PDB entry 3U60 | X-ray diffraction, 3.34 A resolution | chains C and I of the 10 polymer chains in the assembly

Chain C:
Name: DNA polymerase accessory protein 44
Source organism: Enterobacteria phage T4
UniProt: P04526 (DPA44_BPT4); residue numbers follow UniProt; this construct covers 1-319
Chain sequence (324 residues; row label = number of the first residue in the row; numbers below 1 keep their minus sign (Gly-4 is residue -4)):
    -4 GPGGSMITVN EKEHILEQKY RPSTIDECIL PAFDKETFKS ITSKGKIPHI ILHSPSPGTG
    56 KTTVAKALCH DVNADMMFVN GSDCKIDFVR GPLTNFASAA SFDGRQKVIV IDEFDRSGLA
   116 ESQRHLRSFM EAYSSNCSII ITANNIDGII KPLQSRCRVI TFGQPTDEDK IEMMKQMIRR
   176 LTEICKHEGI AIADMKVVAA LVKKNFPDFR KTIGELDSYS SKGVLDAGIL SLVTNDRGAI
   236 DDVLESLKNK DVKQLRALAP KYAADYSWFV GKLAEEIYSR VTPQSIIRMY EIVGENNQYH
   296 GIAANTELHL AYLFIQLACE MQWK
Unresolved in the structure: -4 to -1
Sequence notes: expression tag (-4 to 0)
Ion coordination: Mg2+: Glu108 (together with 08T)
Small-molecule neighbours:
  - 08T ([[[(2R,3S,4R,5R)-5-(6-aminopurin-9-yl)-3,4-bis(oxidanyl)oxolan-2-yl]methoxy-oxidanyl-phosphoryl]oxy-oxidanyl-phosphoryl]oxy-tris(fluoranyl)beryllium), molecule 1: Glu12, Gln13, Tyr15, Arg16, Pro17, Cys23, Ile24, Leu25, Ser49, Ser51, Pro52, Gly53, Thr54, Gly55, Lys56, Thr57, Thr58, Glu108, Asn139, Phe204, Arg205, Ile208
  - 08T, molecule 2: Glu126, Pro147, Arg151
UniProt features mapped onto this chain:
  - binding site (ATP): Glu12 to Tyr15, Ile24, Gly53 to Thr58, Arg205
From the paper describing this entry:
  - binding site for 08T: Arg151
  - binding site for Template DNA strand (chain I): Lys80
  - allosteric site: Lys80 (proposed by the authors, not directly observed)

Chain I:
Molecule: Template DNA strand
Sequence (30 nucleotides; row label = number of the first residue in the row):
     1 TTTTTTTTTT TATGTACTCG TAGTGTCTGC
Unresolved in the structure: 1-6

Interface between chain C and chain I:
Contacting residue pairs (9; chain C residue first):
  Lys80(C) - DC17(I)  salt bridge to the phosphate
  Lys80(C) - DT18(I)  salt bridge to the phosphate
  Ile81(C) - DT18(I)  hydrogen bond to the phosphate
  Ile81(C) - DC19(I)  phosphate contact
  Arg85(C) - DC19(I)  salt bridge to the phosphate
  Arg111(C) - DA16(I)  hydrogen bond to the phosphate
  Arg111(C) - DC17(I)  salt bridge to the phosphate
  Gly113(C) - DC17(I)  sugar contact
  Glu116(C) - DT18(I)  sugar contact
Interface residues without a listed pair, chain C (7 interface residues in all): Ser117

In short:
7 residues of chain C face 4 of chain I across their interface; the contacts include 2 hydrogen bonds and 4
salt bridges. Polar contacts include Ile81(C)-DT18(I), Arg111(C)-DA16(I) and Lys80(C)-DC17(I). Chain C binds
compound 08T. From the paper: a binding site for 08T at Arg151(C); a binding site for Template DNA strand
(chain I) at Lys80(C).
Here chain C is DNA polymerase accessory protein 44 (Enterobacteria phage T4) and chain I is Template DNA
strand. Entry 3U60 (Structure of T4 Bacteriophage Clamp Loader Bound To Open Clamp, DNA and ATP Analog) was
determined by X-ray diffraction (same publication as 3U5Z and 3U61).
